6R21 - chains B and C of the 30 polymer chains in the assembly; structure by electron microscopy, 3.33 A resolution.

[Chain B (and C)]
Molecule: Portal protein
Source organism: Enterobacteria phage T7
Notes: chain C of this document is another copy of the same molecule, construct and numbering; everything in this record applies to it too
UniProt: P03728 (PORTL_BPT7); residues 1-536 here = UniProt positions 1-536
Amino-acid sequence (536 residues; each row starts with the number of its first residue):
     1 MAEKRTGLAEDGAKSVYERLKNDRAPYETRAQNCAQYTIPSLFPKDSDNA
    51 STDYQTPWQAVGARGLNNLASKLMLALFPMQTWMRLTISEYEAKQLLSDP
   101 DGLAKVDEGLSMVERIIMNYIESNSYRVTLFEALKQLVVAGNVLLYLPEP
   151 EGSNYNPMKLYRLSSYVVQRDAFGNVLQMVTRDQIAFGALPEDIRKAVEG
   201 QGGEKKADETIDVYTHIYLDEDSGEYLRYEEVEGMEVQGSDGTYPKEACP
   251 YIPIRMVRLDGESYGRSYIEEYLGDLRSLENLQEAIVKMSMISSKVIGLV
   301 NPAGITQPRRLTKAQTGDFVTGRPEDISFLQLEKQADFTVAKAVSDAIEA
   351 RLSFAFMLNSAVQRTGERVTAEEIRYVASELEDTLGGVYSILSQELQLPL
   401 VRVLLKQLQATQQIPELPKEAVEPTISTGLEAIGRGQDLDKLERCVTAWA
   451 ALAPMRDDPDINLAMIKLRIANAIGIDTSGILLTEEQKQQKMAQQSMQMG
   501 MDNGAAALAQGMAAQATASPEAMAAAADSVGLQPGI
Unresolved in the structure: 1-2, 486-536

[How chain B and chain C interact]
Residue-residue contacts (174):
  Ile39(B) - Glu271(C)
  Ser41(B) - Leu259(C)
  Ser41(B) - Glu271(C)  hydrogen bond
  Ser51(B) - Pro26(C)
  Ser51(B) - Arg30(C)
  Ser51(B) - Arg266(C)
  Thr52(B) - Arg30(C)
  Thr52(B) - Arg266(C)
  Asp53(B) - Arg30(C)
  Asp53(B) - Arg266(C)
  Tyr54(B) - Arg266(C)
  Thr56(B) - Glu271(C)
  Thr56(B) - Gly274(C)
  Thr56(B) - Asp275(C)
  Pro57(B) - Asp275(C)
  Trp58(B) - Asp275(C)
  Trp58(B) - Arg351(C)  hydrogen bond (backbone-side chain)
  Ala60(B) - Arg351(C)
  Ala63(B) - Tyr272(C)
  Arg64(B) - Phe354(C)
  Asn67(B) - Asp383(C)
  Asn67(B) - Gly386(C)
  Asn68(B) - Asp383(C)
  Ser71(B) - Glu382(C)  hydrogen bond (side chain-backbone)
  Ser71(B) - Asp383(C)  hydrogen bond (side chain-backbone)
  Lys72(B) - Asp383(C)  salt bridge
  Pro79(B) - Glu431(C)
  Met80(B) - Leu430(C)
  Met80(B) - Glu431(C)
  Met80(B) - Gln437(C)
  Gln81(B) - Gly475(C)
  Glu108(B) - Thr484(C)
  Met112(B) - Leu96(C)  hydrophobic
  Arg115(B) - Asp477(C)  salt bridge
  Asn119(B) - Thr87(C)
  Asn119(B) - Ile88(C)
  Glu122(B) - Arg85(C)  salt bridge
  Glu122(B) - Ser427(C)  hydrogen bond (backbone-side chain)
  Glu122(B) - Glu431(C)
  Glu122(B) - Gln437(C)
  Ser123(B) - Ile426(C)
  Ser123(B) - Ser427(C)
  Ser125(B) - Leu398(C)
  Arg127(B) - Glu382(C)  salt bridge
  Arg127(B) - Glu431(C)  salt bridge
  Val128(B) - Ser390(C)
  Val128(B) - Ile391(C)  hydrophobic
  Val128(B) - Gln394(C)
  Phe131(B) - Glu382(C)
  Phe131(B) - Gly386(C)
  Phe131(B) - Gly387(C)
  Phe131(B) - Ser390(C)
  Glu132(B) - Arg258(C)  salt bridge
  Lys135(B) - Gly386(C)
  Lys135(B) - Gly387(C)
  Ser153(B) - Ser89(C)
  Ser153(B) - Thr425(C)
  Tyr155(B) - Gln394(C)
  Tyr155(B) - Arg402(C)
  Lys159(B) - Phe173(C)
  Arg162(B) - Asp260(C)
  Asp183(B) - Phe173(C)
  Gln184(B) - Ala172(C)
  Gln184(B) - Phe173(C)
  Ile185(B) - Asp171(C)
  Ile185(B) - Phe173(C)  hydrophobic
  Ala186(B) - Asp171(C)  hydrogen bond (backbone-side chain)
  Ala186(B) - Leu177(C)  hydrophobic
  Ala189(B) - Asn175(C)
  Ala189(B) - Leu219(C)  hydrophobic
  Arg195(B) - Glu221(C)  hydrogen bond (side chain-backbone)
  Arg195(B) - Asp222(C)
  Asp208(B) - Gln169(C)  hydrogen bond
  Asp208(B) - Leu177(C)
  Gln283(B) - Arg351(C)  hydrogen bond
  Ile286(B) - Val344(C)  hydrophobic
  Ser290(B) - Leu282(C)
  Ser290(B) - Val344(C)
  Met291(B) - Ser278(C)
  Ser293(B) - Lys334(C)  hydrogen bond (backbone-side chain)
  Ser293(B) - Asp337(C)  hydrogen bond (side chain-backbone)
  Ser293(B) - Val340(C)
  Ser293(B) - Ala341(C)
  Ser294(B) - Ala285(C)
  Lys295(B) - Lys334(C)
  Val296(B) - Lys334(C)
  Leu311(B) - Lys295(C)
  Leu311(B) - Ile297(C)  hydrophobic
  Thr312(B) - Lys295(C)
  Thr316(B) - Val296(C)
  Gly317(B) - Val296(C)  hydrogen bond (backbone-backbone)
  Asp318(B) - Val296(C)
  Asp318(B) - Ile297(C)
  Asp318(B) - Gly298(C)  hydrogen bond (backbone-backbone)
  Phe319(B) - Gly298(C)
  Phe319(B) - Pro308(C)  hydrophobic
  Phe319(B) - Leu311(C)  hydrophobic
  Phe319(B) - Thr312(C)
  Phe319(B) - Ile327(C)  hydrophobic
  Val320(B) - Ile297(C)  hydrophobic
  Val320(B) - Gly298(C)  hydrogen bond (backbone-backbone)
  Val320(B) - Leu299(C)
  Val320(B) - Val300(C)  hydrogen bond (backbone-backbone)
  Thr321(B) - Val300(C)
  Gly322(B) - Leu299(C)
  Gly322(B) - Val300(C)  hydrogen bond (backbone-backbone)
  Arg323(B) - Leu299(C)
  Arg323(B) - Asn301(C)
  Pro324(B) - Leu299(C)  hydrophobic
  Pro324(B) - Ser328(C)
  Ser328(B) - Glu333(C)
  Phe329(B) - Gln331(C)
  Phe329(B) - Leu332(C)  hydrophobic
  Phe329(B) - Glu333(C)
  Leu330(B) - Lys334(C)
  Leu330(B) - Asp337(C)
  Gln331(B) - Glu333(C)  hydrogen bond (side chain-backbone)
  Gln331(B) - Gln335(C)
  Gln331(B) - Ala336(C)
  Gln331(B) - Asp337(C)
  Leu332(B) - Asp337(C)  hydrogen bond (backbone-side chain)
  Gln335(B) - Ala336(C)
  Phe338(B) - Val340(C)  hydrophobic
  Asn359(B) - Phe354(C)
  Gln363(B) - Asp383(C)
  Arg364(B) - Ala361(C)  hydrogen bond (side chain-backbone)
  Glu367(B) - Glu372(C)
  Glu367(B) - Tyr376(C)
  Glu367(B) - Ser379(C)  hydrogen bond
  Glu367(B) - Glu380(C)
  Glu367(B) - Asp383(C)
  Arg368(B) - Glu372(C)
  Arg368(B) - Asp440(C)
  Arg368(B) - Arg444(C)
  Val369(B) - Asp438(C)
  Thr370(B) - Asp438(C)  hydrogen bond
  Thr370(B) - Lys441(C)
  Thr370(B) - Ile474(C)
  Thr370(B) - Gly475(C)
  Ala371(B) - Arg444(C)
  Leu408(B) - Glu90(C)
  Thr411(B) - Glu90(C)  hydrogen bond
  Gln412(B) - Glu90(C)
  Gln413(B) - Ala93(C)
  Gln413(B) - Lys94(C)
  Pro415(B) - Leu97(C)  hydrophobic
  Gly434(B) - Ala473(C)
  Arg435(B) - Asn472(C)  hydrogen bond
  Gly436(B) - Arg469(C)
  Gln437(B) - Arg469(C)
  Leu439(B) - Ile470(C)
  Leu439(B) - Ile474(C)  hydrophobic
  Leu442(B) - Ile466(C)  hydrophobic
  Leu442(B) - Arg469(C)
  Leu442(B) - Ile470(C)  hydrophobic
  Val446(B) - Ala451(C)
  Val446(B) - Leu452(C)  hydrophobic
  Val446(B) - Ile470(C)  hydrophobic
  Trp449(B) - Ile461(C)  hydrophobic
  Trp449(B) - Ile466(C)  hydrophobic
  Arg456(B) - Pro459(C)
  Leu463(B) - Asp460(C)
  Ala464(B) - Asp460(C)
  Lys467(B) - Asp458(C)  salt bridge
  Lys467(B) - Pro459(C)  hydrogen bond (side chain-backbone)
  Gly475(B) - Arg469(C)
  Asp477(B) - Arg469(C)
  Gly480(B) - Asn462(C)  hydrogen bond (backbone-side chain)
  Ile481(B) - Ile461(C)
  Ile481(B) - Asn462(C)  hydrogen bond (backbone-backbone)
  Ile481(B) - Met465(C)  hydrophobic
  Ile481(B) - Ile466(C)  hydrophobic
  Leu482(B) - Asp460(C)
  Leu482(B) - Ile461(C)  hydrophobic
Also at the interface, not in a pair above, chain B (114 interface residues in all): Asn49, Ala50, Gln59, Asp107, Ile116, Gly152, Gly188, Ala207, Val287, Ile305, Thr306, Ala314, Gln315, Ile327, Glu443, Leu483
Also at the interface, not in a pair above, chain C (112 interface residues in all): Leu8, Tyr27, Glu92, Asp220, Glu262, Glu270, Asn281, Met289, Ser294, Pro302, Leu330, Phe338, Arg375, Leu385, Glu423, Leu468

[In short]
Chain B and chain C form an interface of 114 and 112 residues respectively; the contacts include 26 hydrogen
bonds and 7 salt bridges. Polar pairs include Lys72(B)-Asp383(C), Arg115(B)-Asp477(C) and Glu122(B)-Arg85(C).
Both chains are Portal protein (Enterobacteria phage T7). Entry 6R21 (Cryo-EM structure of T7 bacteriophage
fiberless tail complex) was determined by electron microscopy (same publication as 6QWP, 6QX5 and 6QXM).
